6KHY - chains C and F of the 4 polymer chains in the assembly; structure by X-ray diffraction, 3.01 A resolution.

[Chain C]
Molecule: Probable AP endonuclease
Source organism: African swine fever virus (isolate Tick/South Africa/Pretoriuskop Pr4/1996)
Notes: EC 3.1.21.-
Reference sequence: P0C9C6 (APE_ASFP4); numbering as in UniProt; present here: 1-40, 42-296
Amino-acid sequence (301 residues; each row starts with the number of its first residue; note: 1 number in that range is skipped by the numbering (no residue carries it; nothing is unmodelled there); numbers below 1 keep their minus sign (Gly-4 is residue -4)):
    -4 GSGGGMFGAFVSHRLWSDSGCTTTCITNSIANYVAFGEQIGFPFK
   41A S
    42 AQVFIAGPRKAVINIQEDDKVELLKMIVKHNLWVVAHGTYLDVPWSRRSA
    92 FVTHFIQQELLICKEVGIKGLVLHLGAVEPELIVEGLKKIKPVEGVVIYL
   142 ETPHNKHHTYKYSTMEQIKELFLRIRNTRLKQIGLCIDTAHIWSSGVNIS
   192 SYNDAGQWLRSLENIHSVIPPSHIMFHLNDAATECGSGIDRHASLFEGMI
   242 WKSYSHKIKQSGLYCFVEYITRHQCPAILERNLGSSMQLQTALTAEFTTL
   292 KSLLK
Not modelled in the structure: -4 to -3
Sequence notes: expression tag (-4 to 0)
Cystine bridges: Cys16-Cys20
Ion coordination: Zn2+ site 1: His78, His115, Glu142 (together with 2-(N-morpholino)-ethanesulfonic acid); Zn2+ site 2: Glu142, Asp179, His218, Glu271 (together with 2-(N-morpholino)-ethanesulfonic acid); Zn2+ site 3: His182, Asp231, His233 (together with 2-(N-morpholino)-ethanesulfonic acid) (shared with 1 residue of chain E)
What the authors report for this chain:
  - mutagenesis - C16A/C20A (2-fold), Y81A (240-fold), H145A (7-fold), H148A/H149A (3.5-fold), R272A (7-fold), N273A (35-fold): decreased catalytic activity
  - mutagenesis - H8A (68-folds), H8A/S14A (12-fold), S14A (68-folds), C16A/C20A (6-fold), Y81A (1.39 +/- 0.05 uM), H145A (2.5-fold), H148A/H149A (15-fold), R272A (4.5-fold), N273A (1.49 +/- 0.06 uM): decreased binding to DNA
  - mutagenesis - H8A, H8A/S14A, S14A: decreased catalytic activity on DNA-3

[Chain F]
Molecule: GCAGCGTCACCGACGAGG (16-nt DNA)
Sequence (16 nucleotides; row label = number of the first residue in the row):
     1 CAGCGTCACCGACGAG

[How chain C and chain F interact]
Residue-residue contacts (15):
  Tyr81(C) with DC1(F), base contact
  Leu82(C) with DC1(F), sugar contact
  Val84(C) with DC1(F), phosphate contact; DA2(F), phosphate contact
  Gly117(C) with DG3(F), phosphate contact
  Ala118(C) with DG3(F), hydrogen bond to the phosphate
  Asn146(C) with DG3(F), phosphate contact; DC4(F), phosphate contact
  Lys147(C) with DC4(F), hydrogen bond to the phosphate; DG5(F), phosphate contact
  His148(C) with DC4(F), hydrogen bond to the phosphate; DG5(F), salt bridge to the phosphate
  His149(C) with DG3(F), phosphate contact; DC4(F), salt bridge to the phosphate
  Gly229(C) with DC4(F), sugar contact
Interface residues without a listed pair, chain C (15 interface residues in all): Ser87, Leu116, Pro144, His145, Ser228

[Overview]
15 residues of chain C and 5 residues of chain F are in contact; the contacts include 3 hydrogen bonds and 2
salt bridges. Among the polar pairs are Ala118(C)-DG3(F), Lys147(C)-DC4(F) and His148(C)-DC4(F). The paper
reports that H8A, H8A/S14A and S14A of chain C, among others, reduce binding to DNA; C16A/C20A, Y81A and H145A
of chain C, among others, reduce catalytic activity; 9 substitutions were tested in all.
Here chain C is Probable AP endonuclease (African swine fever virus (isolate Tick/South Africa/Pretoriuskop
Pr4/1996)) and chain F is GCAGCGTCACCGACGAGG (16-nt DNA). Entry 6KHY (The crystal structure of AsfvAP:AG) was
determined by X-ray diffraction (same publication as 6KI3).
